PDB entry 8W0F | electron microscopy, 2.80 A resolution | chains 4 and 6 of the 14 polymer chains in the assembly

Chain 4:
Molecule: DNA replication licensing factor MCM4
Source organism: Homo sapiens
Notes: EC 3.6.4.12
Reference sequence: P33991 (MCM4_HUMAN); residue numbers follow UniProt; this construct covers 1-863
Sequence (866 residues; row label = number of the first residue in the row; numbers below 1 keep their minus sign (Ser-2 is residue -2)):
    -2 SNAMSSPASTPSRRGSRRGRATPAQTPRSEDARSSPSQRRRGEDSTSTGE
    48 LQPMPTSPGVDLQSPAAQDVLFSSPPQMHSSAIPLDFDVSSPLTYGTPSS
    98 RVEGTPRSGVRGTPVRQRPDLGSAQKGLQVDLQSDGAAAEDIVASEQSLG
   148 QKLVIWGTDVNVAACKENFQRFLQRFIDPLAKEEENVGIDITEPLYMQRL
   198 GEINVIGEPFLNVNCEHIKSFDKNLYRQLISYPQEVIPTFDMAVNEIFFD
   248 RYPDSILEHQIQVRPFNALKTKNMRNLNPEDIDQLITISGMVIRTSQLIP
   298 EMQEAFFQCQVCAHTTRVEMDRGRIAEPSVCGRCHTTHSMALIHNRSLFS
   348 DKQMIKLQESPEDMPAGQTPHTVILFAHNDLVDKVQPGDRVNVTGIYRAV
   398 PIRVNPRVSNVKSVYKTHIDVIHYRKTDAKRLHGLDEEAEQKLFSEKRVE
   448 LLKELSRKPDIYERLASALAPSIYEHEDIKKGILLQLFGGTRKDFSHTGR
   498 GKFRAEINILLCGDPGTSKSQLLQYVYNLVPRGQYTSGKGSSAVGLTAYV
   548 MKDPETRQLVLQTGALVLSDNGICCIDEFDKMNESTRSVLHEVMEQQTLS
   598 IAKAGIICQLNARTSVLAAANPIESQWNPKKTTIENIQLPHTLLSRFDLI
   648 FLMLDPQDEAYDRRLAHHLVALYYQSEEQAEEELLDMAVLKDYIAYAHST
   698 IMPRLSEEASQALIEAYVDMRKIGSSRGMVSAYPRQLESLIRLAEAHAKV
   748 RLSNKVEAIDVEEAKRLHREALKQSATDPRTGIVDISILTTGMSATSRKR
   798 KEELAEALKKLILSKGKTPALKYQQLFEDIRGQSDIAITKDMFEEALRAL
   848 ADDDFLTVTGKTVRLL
Unresolved in the structure: -2 to 106, 132-148, 673-680, 780-863
Differences from the reference sequence: expression tag (-2 to 0); variant Met650 (Leu in P33991)
Swiss-Prot annotation at these positions:
  - motif: Ser642 to Asp645 (Arginine finger)
  - binding site (ATP): Tyr471, Arg497, Lys516, Ser517, Asn618, Arg643, Arg732, Glu735
  - modified residue: Ser2 (N-acetylserine), Ser6 (Phosphoserine), Thr7 (Phosphothreonine), Thr19 (Phosphothreonine), Ser26 (Phosphoserine), Ser31 (Phosphoserine), Ser32 (Phosphoserine), Ser34 (Phosphoserine), Thr102 (Phosphothreonine), Ser105 (Phosphoserine), Thr110 (Phosphothreonine), Ser120 (Phosphoserine), Ser131 (Phosphoserine), Ser142 (Phosphoserine), Ser145 (Phosphoserine), Lys220 (N6-acetyllysine), Lys450 (N6-acetyllysine), Lys858 (N6-acetyllysine)
  - cross-link (Glycyl lysine isopeptide (Lys-Gly)): Lys439 (interchain with G-Cter in SUMO2), Lys798 (interchain with G-Cter in SUMO2)
  - natural variant: Met650 (L650M: this construct carries the variant)
  - mutagenesis: Gly364 (G364R: Reduced MCM complex DNA helicase activity. No effect on MCM complex formation. No effect on MCM complex ssDNA binding and ATPase activity)
Metal / ion sites: Zn2+: Cys306, Cys309, Cys328, Cys331
Ligand contacts: ADP (adenosine-5'-diphosphate): Arg497, Glu592, Arg643, Pro731, Arg732, Glu735

Chain 6:
Molecule: DNA replication licensing factor MCM6
Source organism: Homo sapiens
Notes: EC 3.6.4.12
Reference sequence: Q14566 (MCM6_HUMAN); residues 1-821 here = UniProt positions 1-821
Sequence (821 residues; each row starts with the number of its first residue):
     1 MDLAAAAEPGAGSQHLEVRDEVAEKCQKLFLDFLEEFQSSDGEIKYLQLA
    51 EELIRPERNTLVVSFVDLEQFNQQLSTTIQEEFYRVYPYLCRALKTFVKD
   101 RKEIPLAKDFYVAFQDLPTRHKIRELTSSRIGLLTRISGQVVRTHPVHPE
   151 LVSGTFLCLDCQTVIRDVEQQFKYTQPNICRNPVCANRRRFLLDTNKSRF
   201 VDFQKVRIQETQAELPRGSIPRSLEVILRAEAVESAQAGDKCDFTGTLIV
   251 VPDVSKLSTPGARAETNSRVSGVDGYETEGIRGLRALGVRDLSYRLVFLA
   301 CCVAPTNPRFGGKELRDEEQTAESIKNQMTVKEWEKVFEMSQDKNLYHNL
   351 CTSLFPTIHGNDEVKRGVLLMLFGGVPKTTGEGTSLRGDINVCIVGDPST
   401 AKSQFLKHVEEFSPRAVYTSGKASSAAGLTAAVVRDEESHEFVIEAGALM
   451 LADNGVCCIDEFDKMDVRDQVAIHEAMEQQTISITKAGVKATLNARTSIL
   501 AAANPISGHYDRSKSLKQNINLSAPIMSRFDLFFILVDECNEVTDYAIAR
   551 RIVDLHSRIEESIDRVYSLDDIRRYLLFARQFKPKISKESEDFIVEQYKH
   601 LRQRDGSGVTKSSWRITVRQLESMIRLSEAMARMHCCDEVQPKHVKEAFR
   651 LLNKSIIRVETPDVNLDQEEEIQMEVDEGAGGINGHADSPAPVNGINGYN
   701 EDINQESAPKASLRLGFSEYCRISNLIVLHLRKVEEEEDESALKRSELVN
   751 WYLKEIESEIDSEEELINKKRIIEKVIHRLTHYDHVLIELTQAGLKGSTE
   801 GSESYEEDPYLVVNPNYLLED
Unresolved in the structure: 1-15, 313-319, 607-609, 663-821
Swiss-Prot annotation at these positions:
  - motif: Ser528 to Asp531 (Arginine finger)
  - binding site (ATP): His359, Ser399, Thr400, Ala401, Lys402, Ser403, Asn504
  - binding site (ADP): Arg619, Glu622
  - modified residue: Met1 (N-acetylmethionine), Ser13 (Phosphoserine), Ser219 (Phosphoserine), Ser271 (Phosphoserine), Thr278 (Phosphothreonine), Lys643 (N6-acetyllysine), Ser689 (Phosphoserine), Ser762 (Phosphoserine), Thr791 (Phosphothreonine)
  - natural variant: Pro149 (P149S: Found in a patient with mild developmental delay and autism spectrum disorder; uncertain significance), Cys158 (C158Y: Found in patients with microcephaly, developmental delay, typical facial characteristics, endocrine disorders, feeding difficulties and urogenital anomalies; uncertain significance), Asp202 (D202G: Found in a patient with intra-uterine growth restriction, developmental delay and autism spectrum disorder; uncertain significance), Gly239 (G239S: Found in a patient with endocrine disorders, developmental regression, autism spectrum disorder and epilepsy; uncertain significance)
  - mutagenesis: Glu757 (E757A/D: Impairs interaction with CTD1), Glu763 (E763A/D: Impairs interaction with CTD1), Leu766 (L766A: Impairs interaction with CTD1)
Metal / ion sites: Zn2+: Cys158, Cys161, Cys180, Cys185; Mg2+: Ser403 (together with ADP)
Ligand contacts:
  - ADP (adenosine-5'-diphosphate): Thr357, Ile358, His359, Asn361, Asp397, Pro398, Ser399, Thr400, Ala401, Lys402, Ser403, Gln404, Ile548, Ile552
  - ATP (adenosine-5'-triphosphate): Ser528, Arg529, Val618, Arg619, Glu622

Chain 4 / chain 6 interface:
Contacting residue pairs (180):
  Thr292(4) - Arg222(6)
  Ser293(4) - Arg222(6)
  Gln294(4) - Ser223(6)  hydrogen bond (side chain-backbone)
  Gln294(4) - Leu224(6)
  Leu295(4) - Thr127(6)
  Leu295(4) - Arg222(6)
  Leu295(4) - Leu296(6)
  Pro297(4) - Val250(6)  hydrophobic
  Pro297(4) - Tyr294(6)
  Pro297(4) - Arg295(6)
  Pro297(4) - Leu296(6)  hydrophobic
  Met299(4) - Leu292(6)  hydrophobic
  Met299(4) - Tyr294(6)
  Cys309(4) - Glu17(6)
  Cys309(4) - Val18(6)  hydrogen bond (backbone-backbone)
  Ala310(4) - Val18(6)
  Met317(4) - Ala262(6)  hydrophobic
  Gly320(4) - Gly261(6)
  Gly320(4) - Ala262(6)
  Gly320(4) - Arg263(6)  hydrogen bond (backbone-backbone)
  Arg321(4) - Arg263(6)
  Arg321(4) - Glu265(6)  salt bridge
  Ile322(4) - Arg263(6)  hydrogen bond (backbone-backbone)
  Ile322(4) - Ala264(6)
  Ile322(4) - Glu265(6)  hydrogen bond (backbone-backbone)
  Ile322(4) - Leu292(6)  hydrophobic
  Ala323(4) - Glu265(6)
  Ala323(4) - Asn267(6)
  Glu324(4) - Ala264(6)
  Glu324(4) - Glu265(6)  hydrogen bond (backbone-backbone)
  Glu324(4) - Asn267(6)  hydrogen bond (backbone-backbone)
  Glu324(4) - Arg290(6)  salt bridge
  Pro325(4) - Asn267(6)  hydrogen bond (backbone-side chain)
  Ser326(4) - Asn267(6)  hydrogen bond
  Ser326(4) - Ser268(6)
  Arg330(4) - Leu16(6)
  Arg330(4) - Val18(6)
  Thr334(4) - Ile179(6)
  His335(4) - Asn178(6)
  His335(4) - Ile179(6)
  His335(4) - Arg188(6)
  His335(4) - Thr266(6)
  Met337(4) - Asn178(6)  hydrogen bond (backbone-side chain)
  Leu339(4) - Gln171(6)  hydrogen bond (backbone-side chain)
  Ile340(4) - Glu169(6)
  Ile340(4) - Gln171(6)
  His341(4) - Gln171(6)  hydrogen bond (backbone-side chain)
  His341(4) - Val250(6)
  His341(4) - Tyr294(6)  hydrogen bond
  Asn342(4) - Tyr84(6)
  Asn342(4) - Phe172(6)
  Asn342(4) - Ile249(6)
  Asn342(4) - Val250(6)  hydrogen bond (side chain-backbone)
  Arg343(4) - Tyr84(6)
  Arg343(4) - Arg85(6)
  Phe346(4) - Ser128(6)  hydrogen bond (backbone-side chain)
  Phe346(4) - Ile131(6)  hydrophobic
  Phe346(4) - Val250(6)  hydrophobic
  Phe346(4) - Tyr294(6)  hydrophobic
  Ser347(4) - Ser128(6)  hydrogen bond (backbone-side chain)
  Asp348(4) - Thr127(6)
  Asp348(4) - Ser128(6)  hydrogen bond
  Gln350(4) - Arg222(6)
  Asp380(4) - Arg124(6)
  Asp380(4) - Arg222(6)  salt bridge
  Gln383(4) - Arg217(6)
  Gln383(4) - Ser219(6)
  Pro384(4) - Gly218(6)
  Pro384(4) - Ser219(6)
  Asp386(4) - Arg217(6)  salt bridge
  Val397(4) - Thr259(6)
  Pro398(4) - Ser258(6)
  Pro398(4) - Thr259(6)  hydrogen bond (backbone-side chain)
  Pro398(4) - Pro260(6)
  Ile399(4) - Ser258(6)
  Arg400(4) - Leu257(6)
  Arg400(4) - Ser258(6)  hydrogen bond (backbone-backbone)
  Arg400(4) - Pro260(6)
  Arg400(4) - Asp291(6)  salt bridge
  Pro403(4) - Lys256(6)
  Ser406(4) - Leu284(6)
  Lys413(4) - Ser258(6)
  Lys413(4) - Thr259(6)
  Lys423(4) - Arg217(6)
  Asp433(4) - Arg217(6)  salt bridge
  Lys490(4) - His556(6)  hydrogen bond (side chain-backbone)
  Asp491(4) - Ile559(6)
  Phe492(4) - Leu555(6)  hydrophobic
  His494(4) - Ile559(6)
  His494(4) - Glu560(6)
  His494(4) - Ile563(6)
  His494(4) - Arg565(6)  hydrogen bond (backbone-side chain)
  Thr495(4) - Leu555(6)
  Thr495(4) - Ile559(6)
  Thr495(4) - Ile563(6)
  Thr495(4) - Arg565(6)  hydrogen bond (backbone-side chain)
  Gly496(4) - His408(6)  hydrogen bond (backbone-side chain)
  Arg497(4) - Gln404(6)  hydrogen bond (backbone-side chain)
  Arg497(4) - His408(6)
  Phe500(4) - His556(6)
  Arg529(4) - Arg217(6)
  Arg529(4) - Gly218(6)
  Glu552(4) - Lys256(6)
  Glu552(4) - Leu257(6)
  Leu558(4) - Ile220(6)  hydrophobic
  Thr560(4) - Ile220(6)
  Val564(4) - Gly218(6)
  Asp567(4) - Arg217(6)
  Asp567(4) - Gly218(6)  hydrogen bond (side chain-backbone)
  Asn568(4) - Arg217(6)
  Glu581(4) - Lys464(6)  salt bridge
  Ser585(4) - Lys422(6)  hydrogen bond (backbone-side chain)
  Ser585(4) - Lys464(6)
  Val586(4) - Lys422(6)
  His588(4) - Glu461(6)  salt bridge
  Glu589(4) - Tyr418(6)
  Glu589(4) - Ser420(6)
  Gln593(4) - Lys407(6)
  Gln593(4) - Tyr418(6)  hydrogen bond
  Ser597(4) - Tyr418(6)  hydrogen bond (side chain-backbone)
  Ser597(4) - Ala423(6)
  Ala599(4) - Ala423(6)
  Ala599(4) - Ser424(6)
  Ala599(4) - Ser425(6)  hydrogen bond (backbone-backbone)
  Ala599(4) - Gly428(6)
  Lys600(4) - Ala423(6)
  Lys600(4) - Ser425(6)
  Lys600(4) - Gly428(6)
  Ala601(4) - Ala427(6)  hydrophobic
  Ala601(4) - Gly428(6)
  Ala601(4) - Ala432(6)
  Ala601(4) - Glu445(6)
  Gly602(4) - Glu445(6)
  Ile603(4) - Gln209(6)
  Ile604(4) - Gln209(6)
  Ile604(4) - Gly428(6)
  Ile604(4) - Leu451(6)  hydrophobic
  Cys605(4) - Gln209(6)
  Cys605(4) - Pro221(6)  hydrophobic
  Gln606(4) - Gln212(6)  hydrogen bond (backbone-side chain)
  Gln606(4) - Lys407(6)
  Leu607(4) - Ile220(6)  hydrophobic
  Leu607(4) - Pro221(6)
  Asn608(4) - Gln212(6)  hydrogen bond
  Asn608(4) - Leu215(6)
  His638(4) - His509(6)  hydrogen bond
  Thr639(4) - Pro398(6)
  Thr639(4) - Asn504(6)
  Arg701(4) - His556(6)
  Arg701(4) - Ser557(6)  hydrogen bond (side chain-backbone)
  Arg701(4) - Ile559(6)
  Leu702(4) - Val553(6)
  Leu702(4) - His556(6)
  Leu702(4) - Ser557(6)
  Ser707(4) - Val553(6)
  Ile711(4) - Tyr546(6)  hydrophobic
  Ile711(4) - Ala549(6)  hydrophobic
  Ile711(4) - Arg550(6)
  Ile711(4) - Val553(6)  hydrophobic
  Tyr714(4) - Asp545(6)
  Tyr714(4) - Ala549(6)  hydrophobic
  Val715(4) - Glu542(6)
  Val715(4) - Tyr546(6)  hydrophobic
  Arg718(4) - Asp538(6)  salt bridge
  Arg718(4) - Glu539(6)
  Arg718(4) - Cys540(6)
  Arg718(4) - Asp545(6)  salt bridge
  Lys719(4) - Glu542(6)  salt bridge
  Tyr730(4) - Pro398(6)
  Tyr730(4) - Ser399(6)
  Tyr730(4) - His509(6)
  Tyr730(4) - Asp538(6)
  Pro731(4) - Ser399(6)
  Pro731(4) - Ile552(6)  hydrophobic
  Arg732(4) - Pro398(6)
  Arg732(4) - Ser399(6)  hydrogen bond (backbone-side chain)
  Leu734(4) - Ala549(6)  hydrophobic
  Leu734(4) - Ile552(6)  hydrophobic
  Ile738(4) - Ile552(6)  hydrophobic
  Ile738(4) - His556(6)
Interface residues without a listed pair, chain 4 (107 interface residues in all): Ile296, Gln307, Val308, His311, Ser336, Ala338, Leu432, Gly498, Thr553, Arg554, Glu592, Ile598, Arg610, Arg643, Leu710, Ser722, Glu735, Glu742
Interface residues without a listed pair, chain 6 (101 interface residues in all): Leu126, Gly132, Val142, Arg143, Pro216, Pro252, Thr357, Ser403, Glu410, Glu411, Thr419, Leu429, Ala448, Asp460, Ser507, Ile548

Overview:
The interface between chain 4 and chain 6 involves 107 residues on one side and 101 on the other, with 34
hydrogen bonds and 11 salt bridges. Polar pairs include Arg321(4)-Glu265(6), Glu324(4)-Arg290(6) and
Asp380(4)-Arg222(6). ADP is bound between chain 4 and chain 6.
Here chain 4 is DNA replication licensing factor MCM4 and chain 6 is DNA replication licensing factor MCM6,
both from Homo sapiens. Entry 8W0F (Cryo-EM structure of a human MCM2-7 double hexamer on dsDNA) was
determined by electron microscopy together with 8W0E, 8W0G, 8W0I and 9CAQ from the same study.
